3A4R - chain A; structure by X-ray diffraction, 1.00 A resolution.

== Chain A ==
Protein: NFATC2-interacting protein
From: Mus musculus
Notes: fragment: SLD2, Ubiquitin-like domain, residues 339-412
UniProtKB: O09130 (NF2IP_MOUSE); residue numbers follow UniProt; this construct covers 339-412
Sequence (79 residues; numbered -4 to 412; 338 numbers in that range are skipped by the numbering (no residue carries them; nothing is unmodelled there); the number before each row is that of its first residue; numbers below 1 keep their minus sign (Gly-4 is residue -4)):
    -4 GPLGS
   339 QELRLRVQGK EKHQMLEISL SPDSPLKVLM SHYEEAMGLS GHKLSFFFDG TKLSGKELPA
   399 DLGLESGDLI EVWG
Sequence notes: expression tag (-4 to 0)
UniProt features mapped onto this chain:
  - modified residue (Phosphoserine): Ser362, Ser383

== Overview ==
Chain A is NFATC2-interacting protein (Mus musculus); the structure, The crystal structure of SUMO-like domain
2 in Nip45, was determined by X-ray diffraction together with 3A4S from the same study.
